Entry 7FFE (electron microscopy, 3.50 A resolution); this record covers chains C and G of the 16 polymer chains in the assembly.

# Chain C (and G)
Name: Spike glycoprotein E1
Organism: Venezuelan equine encephalitis virus (strain TC-83)
Notes: chain G of this document is another copy of the same molecule, construct and numbering; everything in this record applies to it too
UniProt: P05674 (POLS_EEVV8); residues 1-442 here correspond to UniProt positions 813-1254 (UniProt number = residue number + 812)
Chain sequence (442 residues; each row starts with the number of its first residue):
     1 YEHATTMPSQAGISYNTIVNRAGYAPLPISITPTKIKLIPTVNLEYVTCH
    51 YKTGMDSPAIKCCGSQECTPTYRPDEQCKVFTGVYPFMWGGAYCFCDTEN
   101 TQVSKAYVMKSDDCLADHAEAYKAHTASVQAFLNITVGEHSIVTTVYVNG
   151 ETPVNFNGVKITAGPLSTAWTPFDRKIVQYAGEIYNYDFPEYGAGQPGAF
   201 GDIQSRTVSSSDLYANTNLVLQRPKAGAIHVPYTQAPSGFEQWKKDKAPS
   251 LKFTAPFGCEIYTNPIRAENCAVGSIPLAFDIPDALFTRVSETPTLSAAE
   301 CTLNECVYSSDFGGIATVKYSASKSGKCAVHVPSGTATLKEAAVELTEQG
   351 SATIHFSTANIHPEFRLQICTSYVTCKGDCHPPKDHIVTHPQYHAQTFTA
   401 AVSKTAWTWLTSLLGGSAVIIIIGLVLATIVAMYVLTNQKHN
Swiss-Prot annotation at these positions:
  - region: Val84 to Thr101 (E1 fusion peptide loop)
  - glycosylation: Asn134 (N-linked (GlcNAc...) asparagine)
Cystine bridges: Cys62-Cys94, Cys63-Cys96, Cys259-Cys271, Cys301-Cys376, Cys306-Cys380, Cys328-Cys370

# How chain C and chain G interact
Residue-residue contacts (15; chain C residue first):
  Thr41(C) - Thr41(G)
  Lys123(C) - Asn149(G)
  Lys123(C) - Glu151(G)  salt bridge
  His125(C) - Thr126(G)
  Thr126(C) - Thr126(G)
  Asn149(C) - Lys123(G)
  Glu151(C) - Lys123(G)  salt bridge
  Glu151(C) - Arg175(G)  salt bridge
  Glu151(C) - Glu191(G)
  Thr152(C) - Glu191(G)  hydrogen bond
  Pro153(C) - Tyr192(G)
  Asn155(C) - Gly193(G)  hydrogen bond (side chain-backbone)
  Glu191(C) - Glu151(G)
  Glu191(C) - Thr152(G)  hydrogen bond
  Gly193(C) - Asn155(G)  hydrogen bond (backbone-side chain)
Also at the interface, not in a pair above, chain C (14 interface residues in all): Arg175, Tyr192, Ala194
Also at the interface, not in a pair above, chain G (15 interface residues in all): His125, Pro153, Lys160, Ala194

# Summary
14 residues of chain C face 15 of chain G across their interface, with 4 hydrogen bonds and 3 salt bridges.
Among the polar pairs are Lys123(C)-Glu151(G), Glu151(C)-Arg175(G) and Thr152(C)-Glu191(G).
Chain C and chain G are both Spike glycoprotein E1 (Venezuelan equine encephalitis virus (strain TC-83)); the
structure, Cryo-EM structure of VEEV VLP, was determined by electron microscopy together with 7FFF, 7FFL,
7FFN, 7FFO and 7FFQ from the same study.
